3IT4 - chains A and B of the 4 polymer chains in the assembly; structure by X-ray diffraction, 1.70 A resolution.

== Chain A ==
Protein: Arginine biosynthesis bifunctional protein argJ alpha chain
From: Mycobacterium tuberculosis
Notes: EC 2.3.1.35
UniProtKB: P63571 (ARGJ_MYCTU); residues 2-199 here = UniProt positions 2-199
Chain sequence (199 residues; numbered 1 to 199; the number before each row is that of its first residue):
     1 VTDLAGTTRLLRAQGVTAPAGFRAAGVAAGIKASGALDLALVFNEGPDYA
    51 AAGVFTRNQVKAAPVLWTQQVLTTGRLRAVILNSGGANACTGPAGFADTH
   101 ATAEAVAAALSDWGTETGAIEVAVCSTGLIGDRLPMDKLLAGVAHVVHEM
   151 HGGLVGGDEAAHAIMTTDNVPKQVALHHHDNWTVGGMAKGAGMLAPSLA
Unresolved in the structure: 1-6
Sequence notes: expression tag (1)

== Chain B ==
Protein: Arginine biosynthesis bifunctional protein argJ beta chain
From: Mycobacterium tuberculosis
Notes: EC 2.3.1.1
UniProtKB: P63571 (ARGJ_MYCTU); numbering as in UniProt (aligned over 200-404)
Chain sequence (205 residues; each row starts with the number of its first residue):
   200 TMLCVLTTDAAAEPAALERALRRAAAATFDRLDIDGSCSTNDTVLLLSSG
   250 ASEIPPAQADLDEAVLRVCDDLCAQLQADAEGVTKRVTVTVTGAATEDDA
   300 LVAARQIARDSLVKTALFGSDPNWGRVLAAVGMAPITLDPDRISVSFNGA
   350 AVCVHGVGAPGAREVDLSDADIDITVDLGVGDGQARIRTTDLSHAYVEEN
   400 SAYSS
Unresolved in the structure: 402-404

== Chain A / chain B interface ==
Contacting residue pairs - 154 pairs, chain A then chain B:
  T8(A) - R266(B)
  L10(A) - R266(B)
  R12(A) - D270(B)  salt bridge
  R12(A) - Q274(B)
  V16(A) - V204(B)
  V16(A) - T206(B)  hydrogen bond (backbone-side chain)
  P19(A) - T206(B)
  P19(A) - D208(B)
  A20(A) - D208(B)  hydrogen bond (backbone-side chain)
  A20(A) - S248(B)  hydrogen bond (backbone-side chain)
  A20(A) - A250(B)
  G21(A) - S248(B)
  F22(A) - T206(B)
  F22(A) - T207(B)
  F22(A) - L246(B)
  F22(A) - S248(B)
  N44(A) - S247(B)  hydrogen bond (side chain-backbone)
  N44(A) - S248(B)
  G46(A) - S248(B)
  G46(A) - A250(B)
  P47(A) - S248(B)
  P47(A) - A250(B)
  D48(A) - S247(B)
  D48(A) - S248(B)  hydrogen bond (backbone-backbone)
  Y49(A) - S247(B)
  A50(A) - A211(B)
  A50(A) - P213(B)
  A50(A) - L216(B)
  A50(A) - L246(B)
  A50(A) - S247(B)  hydrogen bond (backbone-backbone)
  A51(A) - P213(B)
  A51(A) - L216(B)
  A51(A) - L245(B)
  A52(A) - L216(B)
  A52(A) - E217(B)
  A52(A) - L220(B)
  A52(A) - L244(B)
  A52(A) - L245(B)  hydrogen bond (backbone-backbone)
  G53(A) - L220(B)
  G53(A) - V243(B)
  G53(A) - L244(B)
  V54(A) - L220(B)
  V54(A) - R221(B)
  V54(A) - T242(B)
  V54(A) - V243(B)  hydrogen bond (backbone-backbone)
  F55(A) - D241(B)
  F55(A) - T242(B)
  T56(A) - C237(B)
  T56(A) - S238(B)  hydrogen bond (side chain-backbone)
  T56(A) - T239(B)
  T56(A) - D241(B)  hydrogen bond (backbone-backbone)
  N58(A) - C237(B)  hydrogen bond (side chain-backbone)
  N58(A) - S238(B)
  V60(A) - T239(B)
  K61(A) - T239(B)
  A62(A) - T239(B)  hydrogen bond (backbone-backbone)
  A62(A) - N240(B)
  P64(A) - N240(B)
  V65(A) - T239(B)
  V65(A) - N240(B)
  V65(A) - T242(B)
  T68(A) - L244(B)
  L72(A) - L244(B)  hydrophobic
  G75(A) - P213(B)
  V80(A) - L244(B)  hydrophobic
  V80(A) - L246(B)  hydrophobic
  L82(A) - V204(B)  hydrophobic
  A87(A) - N240(B)
  A89(A) - T239(B)
  A89(A) - N240(B)
  A123(A) - L244(B)  hydrophobic
  C125(A) - T242(B)
  S126(A) - L202(B)
  S126(A) - N240(B)
  T127(A) - T200(B)
  T127(A) - L202(B)
  I130(A) - T239(B)
  T167(A) - E280(B)  hydrogen bond
  D168(A) - D278(B)
  N169(A) - D278(B)  hydrogen bond (backbone-side chain)
  V170(A) - D278(B)  hydrogen bond (backbone-side chain)
  K172(A) - L271(B)
  K172(A) - Q274(B)
  K172(A) - L275(B)
  K172(A) - D278(B)  salt bridge
  Q173(A) - L271(B)
  Q173(A) - Q274(B)  hydrogen bond (backbone-side chain)
  V174(A) - V267(B)
  V174(A) - D270(B)
  V174(A) - L271(B)  hydrophobic
  V174(A) - Q274(B)
  L176(A) - A263(B)  hydrophobic
  L176(A) - R266(B)
  L176(A) - V267(B)  hydrophobic
  D180(A) - I253(B)
  N181(A) - S251(B)
  N181(A) - I253(B)
  W182(A) - D208(B)
  W182(A) - A209(B)  hydrophobic
  W182(A) - S251(B)
  W182(A) - P255(B)  hydrophobic
  W182(A) - D259(B)
  W182(A) - A263(B)  hydrophobic
  T183(A) - T207(B)  hydrogen bond (backbone-side chain)
  T183(A) - D208(B)  hydrogen bond (backbone-side chain)
  V184(A) - T206(B)
  V184(A) - T207(B)
  V184(A) - A263(B)  hydrophobic
  V184(A) - V267(B)  hydrophobic
  G185(A) - L205(B)
  G185(A) - T206(B)  hydrogen bond (backbone-backbone)
  G186(A) - V204(B)
  G186(A) - L205(B)
  M187(A) - C203(B)  hydrogen bond (backbone-side chain)
  M187(A) - V204(B)  hydrogen bond (backbone-backbone)
  A188(A) - L202(B)
  K189(A) - T200(B)  hydrogen bond (side chain-backbone)
  K189(A) - M201(B)
  K189(A) - L202(B)  hydrogen bond (backbone-backbone)
  K189(A) - L275(B)
  G190(A) - T200(B)
  G190(A) - L275(B)
  A191(A) - D278(B)
  A191(A) - A279(B)
  A191(A) - E280(B)  hydrogen bond (backbone-backbone)
  G192(A) - T200(B)  hydrogen bond (backbone-backbone)
  G192(A) - D234(B)
  G192(A) - E280(B)
  M193(A) - T200(B)  hydrogen bond (backbone-backbone)
  M193(A) - D234(B)  hydrogen bond (backbone-side chain)
  M193(A) - S236(B)
  M193(A) - S238(B)
  L194(A) - M201(B)  hydrophobic
  L194(A) - L231(B)  hydrophobic
  L194(A) - D232(B)
  L194(A) - I233(B)  hydrogen bond (backbone-backbone)
  L194(A) - D234(B)  hydrogen bond (backbone-side chain)
  L194(A) - S236(B)  hydrogen bond (backbone-backbone)
  A195(A) - L231(B)
  A195(A) - D232(B)
  A195(A) - G235(B)
  A195(A) - S236(B)
  A195(A) - C237(B)
  A195(A) - R308(B)
  P196(A) - F228(B)
  P196(A) - D229(B)
  P196(A) - L231(B)
  P196(A) - D241(B)
  S197(A) - D229(B)
  S197(A) - C237(B)
  L198(A) - F228(B)  hydrophobic
  L198(A) - D229(B)  hydrogen bond (backbone-side chain)
  L198(A) - V243(B)  hydrophobic
  A199(A) - R221(B)  hydrogen bond (backbone-side chain)
Interface residues without a listed pair, chain A (70 interface residues in all): V42, L77, P171, H178
Interface residues without a listed pair, chain B (58 interface residues in all): A210, E212, A224, G249, L260, A273

== Summary ==
70 residues of chain A face 58 of chain B across their interface, with 32 hydrogen bonds and 2 salt bridges.
Among the polar pairs are R12(A)-D270(B), K172(A)-D278(B) and V16(A)-T206(B).
Here chain A is Arginine biosynthesis bifunctional protein argJ alpha chain and chain B is Arginine
biosynthesis bifunctional protein argJ beta chain, both from Mycobacterium tuberculosis. Entry 3IT4 (The
Crystal Structure of Ornithine Acetyltransferase from Mycobacterium tuberculosis (Rv1653) at 1.7 A) was
determined by X-ray diffraction, deposited together with 3IT6.
